6XL6 - chains T and G of the 4 polymer chains in the assembly; structure by electron microscopy, 3.00 A resolution.

== Chain T ==
Molecule: synthetic template strand DNA
Sequence (54 nucleotides; each row starts with the number of its first residue):
     1 CGCCGCGTCA GACTCGTAGG AATCTAAACC CTCCCCTTAG GGGAGGGTCA AGGC
Not modelled in the structure: 1-26, 50-54

== Chain G ==
Molecule: MerR family transcriptional regulator EcmrR
From: Escherichia coli
Sequence (268 residues; numbered 2 to 269; the number before each row is that of its first residue):
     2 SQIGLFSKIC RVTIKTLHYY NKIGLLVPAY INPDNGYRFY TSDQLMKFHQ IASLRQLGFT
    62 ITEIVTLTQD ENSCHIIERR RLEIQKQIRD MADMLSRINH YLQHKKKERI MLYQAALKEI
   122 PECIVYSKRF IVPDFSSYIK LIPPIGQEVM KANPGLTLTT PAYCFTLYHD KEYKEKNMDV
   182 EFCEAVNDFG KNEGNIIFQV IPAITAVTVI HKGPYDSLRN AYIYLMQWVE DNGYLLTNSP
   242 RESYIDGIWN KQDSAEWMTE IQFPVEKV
Residues lining bound ligands:
  - tetraphenylantimonium ion (118): Tyr-127, Ile-140, Ile-143, Pro-144, Gly-147, Leu-159, Ala-163, Cys-165, Phe-183, Glu-185, Tyr-245, Trp-250
  - chapso (1N7): Tyr-169, Asp-171, Lys-172, Glu-173, Tyr-174, Lys-175, Glu-176, Met-179, Arg-220, Tyr-223, Met-227, Leu-237, Pro-241, Glu-243
What the authors report for this chain:
  - binding site for synthetic non-template strand DNA: Lys-16, His-19, Tyr-21, Tyr-38, Arg-39, Arg-56

== Chain T / chain G interface ==
Pairs across the interface (14; chain T residue first):
  DC30(T) / Gln-3(G)  phosphate contact
  DC30(T) / Ile-4(G)  phosphate contact
  DC30(T) / Gly-5(G)  hydrogen bond to the phosphate
  DC30(T) / Ile-15(G)  phosphate contact
  DC30(T) / Tyr-38(G)  sugar contact
  DC31(T) / Ile-4(G)  phosphate contact
  DC31(T) / His-19(G)  salt bridge to the phosphate
  DC31(T) / Asn-36(G)  sugar contact
  DC31(T) / Gly-37(G)  sugar contact
  DC31(T) / Tyr-38(G)  sugar contact
  DC31(T) / Arg-39(G)  salt bridge to the phosphate
  DT32(T) / His-19(G)  base contact
  DT32(T) / Arg-39(G)  salt bridge to the phosphate
  DC33(T) / Lys-16(G)  base contact
Interface residues without a listed pair, chain T (5 interface residues in all): DC29
Interface residues without a listed pair, chain G (11 interface residues in all): Leu-6

== Overview ==
5 residues of chain T face 11 of chain G across their interface; the contacts include 1 hydrogen bond and 3
salt bridges. Polar contacts include DC30(T)/Gly-5(G), DC31(T)/His-19(G) and DC31(T)/Arg-39(G). Ligands of
chain G: chapso and tetraphenylantimonium ion. From the paper: a binding site for synthetic non-template
strand DNA at Lys-16(G), His-19(G) and Tyr-21(G) among others.
Here chain T is synthetic template strand DNA and chain G is MerR family transcriptional regulator EcmrR
(Escherichia coli). Entry 6XL6 (Cryo-EM structure of EcmrR-DNA complex in EcmrR-RPo) was determined by
electron microscopy, deposited together with 6XL5, 6XL9, 6XLA, 6XLJ, 6XLK, 6XLL, 6XLM and 6XLN.
